Entry 4EOL (X-ray diffraction, 2.40 A resolution); this record covers chains A and B.

# Chain A
Protein: Cyclin-dependent kinase 2
From: Homo sapiens
Notes: EC 2.7.11.22
Reference sequence: P24941 (CDK2_HUMAN); residue numbers follow UniProt; this construct covers 1-297
Amino-acid sequence (300 residues; row label = number of the first residue in the row; numbers below 1 keep their minus sign (Leu-2 is residue -2)):
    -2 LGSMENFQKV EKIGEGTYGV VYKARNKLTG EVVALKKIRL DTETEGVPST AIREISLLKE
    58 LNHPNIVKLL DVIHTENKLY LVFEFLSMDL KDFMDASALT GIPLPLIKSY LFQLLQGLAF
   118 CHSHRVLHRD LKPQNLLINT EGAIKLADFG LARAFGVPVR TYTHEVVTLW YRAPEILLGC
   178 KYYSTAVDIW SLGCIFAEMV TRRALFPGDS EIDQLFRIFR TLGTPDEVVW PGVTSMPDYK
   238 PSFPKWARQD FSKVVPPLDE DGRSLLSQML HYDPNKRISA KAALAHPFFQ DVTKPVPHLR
Not modelled in the structure: -2 to -1, 38-39, 95
Differences from the reference sequence: expression tag (-2 to 0); engineered mutation Ser84 (His in P24941), Met85 (Gln in P24941), Asp89 (Lys in P24941)
Modified positions: Thr160 (phosphothreonine; TPO)
UniProt features mapped onto this chain:
  - active site: Asp127 (Proton acceptor)
  - binding site (ATP): Ile10 to Val18, Lys33, Glu81 to Leu83, Asp86, Lys129 to Asn132, Asp145
  - binding site (Mg(2+)): Asn132, Asp145
  - site (CDK7 binding): Lys9, Leu166
  - modified residue: Met1 (N-acetylmethionine), Lys6 (N6-acetyllysine), Thr14 (Phosphothreonine), Tyr15 (Phosphotyrosine), Tyr19 (Phosphotyrosine), Thr160 (Phosphothreonine)
  - natural variant: Pro45 (P45L: In a glioblastoma multiforme sample)
  - mutagenesis: Lys9 (K9F: Reduced phosphorylation by CAK), Thr14 (T14A: 2-fold increase in activity), Tyr15 (Y15F: 2-fold increase in activity), Thr160 (T160A: Abolishes activity), Leu166 (L166R: Reduced phosphorylation by CAK and reduced kinase activity)
Small-molecule neighbours: 1RO ((5E)-5-(quinolin-6-ylmethylidene)-2-[(thiophen-2-ylmethyl)amino]-1,3-thiazol-4(5H)-one): Ile10, Gly11, Glu12, Gly13, Val18, Ala31, Lys33, Val64, Phe80, Glu81, Phe82, Leu83, Ser84, Met85, Asp86, Gln131, Asn132, Leu134, Asp145

# Chain B
Protein: Cyclin-A2
From: Homo sapiens
Notes: fragment: C-terminal fragment
Reference sequence: P20248 (CCNA2_HUMAN); residues 175-432 here = UniProt positions 175-432
Amino-acid sequence (258 residues; each row starts with the number of its first residue):
   175 VPDYHEDIHT YLREMEVKCK PKVGYMKKQP DITNSMRAIL VDWLVEVGEE YKLQNETLHL
   235 AVNYIDRFLS SMSVLRGKLQ LVGTAAMLLA SKFEEIYPPE VAEFVYITDD TYTKKQVLRM
   295 EHLVLKVLTF DLAAPTVNQF LTQYFLHQQP ANCKVESLAM FLGELSLIDA DPYLKYLPSV
   355 IAGAAFHLAL YTVTGQSWPE SLIRKTGYTL ESLKPCLMDL HQTYLKAPQH AQQSIREKYK
   415 NSKYHGVSLL NPPETLNL
Not modelled in the structure: 175
Bound ions: Mg2+: Met200, Gln203, Ile206
Small-molecule neighbours: monothioglycerol (SGM): Met189, Lys192, Cys193, Arg241, Asp305

# Interface between chain A and chain B
Contacting residue pairs (58; chain A residue first):
  Leu37(A) with His296(B)
  Thr41(A) with Lys288(B), hydrogen bond (backbone-side chain)
  Glu42(A) with Lys266(B), hydrogen bond (backbone-side chain); Glu274(B); Val275(B), hydrogen bond (side chain-backbone)
  Gly43(A) with Lys266(B); Glu295(B)
  Val44(A) with Lys266(B), hydrogen bond (backbone-side chain); Glu295(B), hydrogen bond (backbone-side chain); His296(B); Leu299(B), hydrophobic
  Ser46(A) with Lys266(B)
  Ile49(A) with Leu263(B), hydrophobic; Lys266(B); Leu306(B), hydrophobic
  Arg50(A) with Lys266(B); Phe267(B), hydrogen bond (side chain-backbone); Glu269(B)
  Ile52(A) with Phe304(B), hydrophobic
  Ser53(A) with Phe267(B); Phe304(B); Leu306(B)
  Lys56(A) with Thr303(B), hydrogen bond (side chain-backbone); Asp305(B), salt bridge
  Glu57(A) with Tyr185(B), hydrogen bond; Ala307(B)
  Val69(A) with Phe304(B), hydrophobic
  His71(A) with His296(B), hydrogen bond; Lys300(B), hydrogen bond
  Glu73(A) with His296(B)
  His119(A) with Tyr178(B); Ile182(B)
  Ser120(A) with Tyr178(B); Asp181(B), hydrogen bond; Ile182(B)
  His121(A) with Tyr185(B)
  Arg122(A) with Ile182(B); Tyr185(B); Leu186(B); Ala307(B), hydrogen bond (side chain-backbone)
  Arg150(A) with Glu268(B), salt bridge
  Ala151(A) with Phe267(B), hydrophobic
  Phe152(A) with Ile182(B), hydrophobic
  Val154(A) with His179(B); Ile182(B), hydrophobic; Thr316(B), hydrogen bond (backbone-side chain); Gln317(B)
  Pro155(A) with Thr316(B)
  Arg157(A) with Gln228(B); Glu268(B), salt bridge
  Thr158(A) with Ile270(B)
  Tyr159(A) with Ile270(B)
  Thr160(A) with Glu269(B); Ile270(B)
  Ser276(A) with Tyr178(B)
  Ala277(A) with Tyr178(B), hydrogen bond (backbone-side chain)
  Lys278(A) with Tyr178(B), hydrogen bond (backbone-side chain); Asp181(B), salt bridge
Interface residues without a listed pair, chain A (35 interface residues in all): Leu54, Leu76, Ala116, Thr182
Interface residues without a listed pair, chain B (32 interface residues in all): Asp177, Met189, Glu230, Leu292, Leu320

# Summary
The interface between chain A and chain B involves 35 residues on one side and 32 on the other, with 15
hydrogen bonds and 4 salt bridges. Polar contacts include Lys56(A)-Asp305(B), Arg150(A)-Glu268(B) and
Arg157(A)-Glu268(B). Ligands of chain A: compound 1RO. Ligands of chain B: monothioglycerol.
Chain A is Cyclin-dependent kinase 2 and chain B is Cyclin-A2, both from Homo sapiens; the structure, Thr 160
phosphorylated CDK2 H84S, Q85M, K89D - human cyclin A3 complex with the inhibitor RO3306, was determined by
X-ray diffraction, deposited together with 4EOI, 4EOJ, 4EOK, 4EOM, 4EON, 4EOO and 4 further entries.
